Entry 8ZYZ (electron microscopy, 3.16 A resolution); this record covers chains A and E of the 7 polymer chains in the assembly.

# Chain A
Molecule: PomB
From: Vibrio alginolyticus
UniProtKB: O06874 (O06874_VIBAL); numbering as in UniProt (aligned over 1-315)
Amino-acid sequence (321 residues; numbered 1 to 321; the number before each row is that of its first residue):
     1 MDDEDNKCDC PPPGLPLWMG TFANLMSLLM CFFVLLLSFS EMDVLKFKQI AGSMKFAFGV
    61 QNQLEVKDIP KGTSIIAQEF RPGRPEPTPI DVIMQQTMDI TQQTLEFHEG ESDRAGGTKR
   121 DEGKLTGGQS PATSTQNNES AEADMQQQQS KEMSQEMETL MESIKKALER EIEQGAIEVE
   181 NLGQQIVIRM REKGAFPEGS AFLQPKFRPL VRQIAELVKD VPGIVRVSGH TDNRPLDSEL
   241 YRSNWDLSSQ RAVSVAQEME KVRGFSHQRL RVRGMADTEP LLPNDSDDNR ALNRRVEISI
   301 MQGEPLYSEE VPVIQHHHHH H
Unresolved in the structure: 1-13, 60-321
Sequence notes: engineered mutation Asn24 (Asp in O06874); expression tag (316-321)
From the paper describing this entry:
  - specificity-determining residues: Leu35 (by similarity / conservation)

# Chain E
Molecule: Chemotaxis protein PomA
From: Vibrio alginolyticus
UniProtKB: O06873 (POMA_VIBAL); residue numbers follow UniProt; this construct covers 1-253
Amino-acid sequence (253 residues; row label = number of the first residue in the row):
     1 MDLATLLGLI GGFAFVIMAM VLGGSIGMFV DVTSILIVVG GSIFVVLMKF TMGQFFGATK
    61 IAGKAFMFKA DEPEDLIAKI VEMADAARKG GFLALEEMEI NNTFMQKGID LLVDGHDADV
   121 VRAALKKDIA LTDERHTQGT GVFRAFGDVA PAMGMIGTLV GLVAMLSNMD DPKAIGPAMA
   181 VALLTTLYGA ILSNMVFFPI ADKLSLRRDQ ETLNRRLIMD GVLAIQDGQN PRVIDSYLKN
   241 YLNEGKRALE IDE
Unresolved in the structure: 1-25, 88-99, 251-253
From the paper describing this entry:
  - conformationally variable residues (side-chain flip): Met155
  - specificity-determining residues: Met165, Met179 (by similarity / conservation)

# How chain A and chain E interact
Contacting residue pairs - 12 pairs, chain A then chain E:
  Trp18(A) - Met155(E)  hydrophobic
  Ile50(A) - Pro172(E)  hydrophobic
  Ile50(A) - Ile175(E)  hydrophobic
  Ser53(A) - Pro172(E)  hydrogen bond (side chain-backbone)
  Ser53(A) - Gly176(E)  hydrogen bond (side chain-backbone)
  Met54(A) - Gly176(E)
  Met54(A) - Met179(E)  hydrophobic
  Phe56(A) - Ile26(E)  hydrophobic
  Ala57(A) - Gly27(E)
  Ala57(A) - Gly176(E)
  Ala57(A) - Pro177(E)
  Phe58(A) - Ala180(E)  hydrophobic
Other interface residues (no listed pair), chain A (10 interface residues in all): Met19, Phe22, Gln49
Other interface residues (no listed pair), chain E (13 interface residues in all): Val30, Lys173, Leu183, Leu184

# In short
Chain A and chain E form an interface of 10 and 13 residues respectively, with 2 hydrogen bonds. Polar pairs
include Ser53(A)-Pro172(E) and Ser53(A)-Gly176(E). The paper reports specificity determinants Leu35(A) and
Met165(E) among others; conformational variability at Met155(E).
Chain A is PomB and chain E is Chemotaxis protein PomA, both from Vibrio alginolyticus; the structure,
Bacterial flagellar sodium-driven stator PomA5PomB2(D24N) with 100 mM NaCl, was determined by electron
microscopy (same publication as 8ZYV, 8ZYW, 8ZZ0 and 9IJM).
